PDB entry 5DUT | X-ray diffraction, 1.50 A resolution | chain A

# Chain A
Name: Hemagglutinin
Source organism: Influenza A virus (A/Anhui/1/2005(H5N1))
Notes: fragment: globular head
Reference sequence: Q1WDM0 (Q1WDM0_9INFA); residues 45-268 here correspond to UniProt positions 61-284 (UniProt number = residue number + 16)
Amino-acid sequence (233 residues; each row starts with the number of its first residue):
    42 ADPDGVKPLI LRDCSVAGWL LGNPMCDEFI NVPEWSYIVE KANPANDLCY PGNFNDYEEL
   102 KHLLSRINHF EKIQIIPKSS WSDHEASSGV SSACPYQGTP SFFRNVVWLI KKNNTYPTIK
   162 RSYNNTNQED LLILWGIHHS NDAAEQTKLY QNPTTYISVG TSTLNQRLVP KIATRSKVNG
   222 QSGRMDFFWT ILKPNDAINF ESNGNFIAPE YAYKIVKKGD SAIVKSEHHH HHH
Unresolved in the structure: 42-46, 69-73, 265-274
Differences from the reference sequence: expression tag (42-44, 269-274)
Cystine bridges: Cys55-Cys67, Cys90-Cys135
Covalently attached groups: N-acetylglucosamine (NAG) linked to Asn154, Asn165

# In short
Covalently linked N-acetylglucosamine: at Asn154 and Asn165.
Chain A is Hemagglutinin (Influenza A virus (A/Anhui/1/2005(H5N1))); the structure, Influenza A virus H5
hemagglutinin globular head, was determined by X-ray diffraction.
